Entry 8TRT (X-ray diffraction, 3.00 A resolution); this record covers chains A and G of the 3 polymer chains in the assembly.

Chain A:
Protein: S1CE variant of Fab C1 heavy chain
Source organism: Homo sapiens
Notes: engineered mutation(s): SSASTK replaced by FNQIK; antibody fragment or engineered binder
Chain sequence (222 residues; row label = number of the first residue in the row; note: 23 numbers in that range are skipped by the numbering (no residue carries them; nothing is unmodelled there)):
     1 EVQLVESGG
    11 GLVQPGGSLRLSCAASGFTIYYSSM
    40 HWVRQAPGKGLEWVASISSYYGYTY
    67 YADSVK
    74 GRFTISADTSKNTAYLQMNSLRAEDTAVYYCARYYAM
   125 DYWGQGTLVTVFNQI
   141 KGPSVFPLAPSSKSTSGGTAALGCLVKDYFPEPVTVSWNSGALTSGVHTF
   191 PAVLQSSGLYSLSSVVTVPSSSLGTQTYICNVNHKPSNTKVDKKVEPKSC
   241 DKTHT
Not modelled in the structure: 154-155, 239-245
Cystine bridges: Cys-23/Cys-104, Cys-164/Cys-220

Chain G:
Protein: S1CE variant of Fab C1 light chain
Source organism: Homo sapiens
Notes: engineered mutation(s): SPHAGLSSP replaced by QGTTS; Q165S, K167Y; antibody fragment or engineered binder
Chain sequence (215 residues; each row starts with the number of its first residue; note: 18 numbers in that range are skipped by the numbering (no residue carries them; nothing is unmodelled there)):
     1 DIQMTQSPSSLSASVGDRVTITCRASQSVSSA
    39 VAWYQQKPGKAPKLLIYSAS
    66 SLYSGVP
    74 SRFSGSR
    83 SGTDFTLTISSLQPEDFATYYCQQYYGYGGYP
  114A I
   115 TFGQGTKVEIKRTVAAPSVFIFPPSDEQLKSGTASVVCLLNNFYPREAKV
   165 SWYVDNALQSGNSQESVTEQDSKDSTYSLSSTLTLSKADYEKHKVYACEV
   215 TQGTTS
   223 VTKSFNRGEC
Not modelled in the structure: 232
Cystine bridges: Cys-23/Cys-104, Cys-152/Cys-212

Chain A / chain G interface:
Residue-residue contacts (65):
  Gln-44(A) / Gln-44(G)  hydrogen bond
  Gln-44(A) / Tyr-103(G)
  Lys-48(A) / Tyr-103(G)
  Gly-49(A) / Tyr-103(G)
  Leu-50(A) / Pro-50(G)  hydrophobic
  Leu-50(A) / Tyr-103(G)
  Leu-50(A) / Phe-116(G)
  Trp-52(A) / Pro-114(G)  hydrophobic
  Trp-52(A) / Ile-114A(G)
  Tyr-62(A) / Tyr-110(G)
  Tyr-64(A) / Gly-111(G)
  Tyr-103(A) / Gln-44(G)
  Tyr-103(A) / Lys-48(G)
  Tyr-103(A) / Ala-49(G)  hydrophobic
  Tyr-108(A) / Tyr-42(G)
  Tyr-108(A) / Gln-105(G)  hydrogen bond (backbone-side chain)
  Tyr-108(A) / Tyr-107(G)  hydrophobic
  Tyr-108(A) / Tyr-110(G)
  Tyr-108(A) / Gly-111(G)
  Tyr-108(A) / Ile-114A(G)  hydrophobic
  Ala-109(A) / Tyr-42(G)
  Ala-109(A) / Tyr-55(G)  hydrophobic
  Ala-109(A) / Tyr-107(G)
  Met-110(A) / Tyr-42(G)  hydrogen bond (backbone-side chain)
  Met-110(A) / Leu-52(G)
  Met-110(A) / Gln-105(G)
  Asp-125(A) / Leu-52(G)
  Asp-125(A) / Tyr-68(G)
  Tyr-126(A) / Tyr-68(G)
  Trp-127(A) / Pro-50(G)
  Gly-128(A) / Ala-49(G)
  Val-145(A) / Glu-141(G)
  Phe-146(A) / Ser-139(G)
  Phe-146(A) / Glu-141(G)
  Phe-146(A) / Gln-142(G)
  Pro-147(A) / Ser-139(G)
  Pro-147(A) / Glu-141(G)
  Leu-148(A) / Phe-136(G)
  Ala-149(A) / Phe-136(G)
  Ser-156(A) / Phe-134(G)
  Ala-161(A) / Phe-134(G)  hydrophobic
  Ala-161(A) / Phe-136(G)
  Leu-162(A) / Phe-136(G)  hydrophobic
  Leu-165(A) / Ser-149(G)
  Lys-167(A) / Gln-142(G)
  Lys-167(A) / Ser-149(G)
  His-188(A) / Asn-155(G)
  His-188(A) / Asn-156(G)  hydrogen bond
  His-188(A) / Asp-185(G)
  His-188(A) / Ser-192(G)  hydrogen bond
  Phe-190(A) / Leu-153(G)  hydrophobic
  Phe-190(A) / Ser-180(G)
  Phe-190(A) / Thr-182(G)
  Phe-190(A) / Ser-192(G)
  Phe-190(A) / Leu-193(G)  hydrophobic
  Phe-190(A) / Ser-194(G)
  Pro-191(A) / Ser-180(G)  hydrogen bond (backbone-side chain)
  Pro-191(A) / Val-181(G)
  Val-193(A) / Gln-178(G)
  Val-193(A) / Glu-179(G)
  Leu-194(A) / Gln-178(G)  hydrogen bond (backbone-side chain)
  Gln-195(A) / Gln-178(G)
  Val-205(A) / Leu-153(G)  hydrophobic
  Thr-207(A) / Asn-155(G)
  Lys-233(A) / Glu-141(G)  salt bridge
Also at the interface, not in a pair above, chain A (42 interface residues in all): Val-42, Glu-51, Ser-55, Pro-150, Thr-159, Thr-189, Ser-203, Lys-238
Also at the interface, not in a pair above, chain G (37 interface residues in all): Ala-40, Asp-140, Val-151

Summary:
Chain A and chain G form an interface of 42 and 37 residues respectively, with 7 hydrogen bonds and 1 salt
bridge. Polar contacts include Lys-233(A)/Glu-141(G), Gln-44(A)/Gln-44(G) and Tyr-108(A)/Gln-105(G).
Here chain A is S1CE variant of Fab C1 heavy chain and chain G is S1CE variant of Fab C1 light chain, both
from Homo sapiens. Entry 8TRT (Structure of the EphA2 CRD bound to FabS1CE_C1, monoclinic form) was determined
by X-ray diffraction together with 8T58, 8T6I, 8T7F, 8T7G, 8T7I, 8T8I and 3 further entries from the same
study.
